8WSA - chains A and D of the 4 polymer chains in the assembly; structure by electron microscopy, 3.10 A resolution.

# Chain A
Molecule: Toll-like receptor 4
Source organism: Mus musculus
UniProt: Q9QUK6 (TLR4_MOUSE); residues 26-629 here = UniProt positions 26-629
Sequence (604 residues; each row starts with the number of its first residue):
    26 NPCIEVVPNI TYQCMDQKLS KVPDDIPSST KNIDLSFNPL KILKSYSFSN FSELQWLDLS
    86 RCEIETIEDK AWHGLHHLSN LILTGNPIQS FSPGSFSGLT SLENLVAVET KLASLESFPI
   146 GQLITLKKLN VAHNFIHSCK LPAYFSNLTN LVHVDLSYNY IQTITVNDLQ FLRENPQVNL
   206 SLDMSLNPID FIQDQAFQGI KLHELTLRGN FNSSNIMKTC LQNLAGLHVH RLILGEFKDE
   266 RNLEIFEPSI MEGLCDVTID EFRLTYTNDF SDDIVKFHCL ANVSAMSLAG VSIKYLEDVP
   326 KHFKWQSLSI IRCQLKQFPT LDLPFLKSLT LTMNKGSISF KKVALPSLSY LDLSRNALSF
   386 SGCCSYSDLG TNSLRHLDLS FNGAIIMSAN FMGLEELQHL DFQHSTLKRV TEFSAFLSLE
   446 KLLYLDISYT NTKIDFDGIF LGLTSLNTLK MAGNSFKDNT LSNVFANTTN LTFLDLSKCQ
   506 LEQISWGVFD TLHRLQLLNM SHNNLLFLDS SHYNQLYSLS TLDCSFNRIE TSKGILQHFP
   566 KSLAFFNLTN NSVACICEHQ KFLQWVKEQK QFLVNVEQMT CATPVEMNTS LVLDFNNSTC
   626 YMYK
Disordered / not traced: 621-629
Disulfide bonds: Cys28-Cys39, Cys280-Cys304, Cys388-Cys389, Cys580-Cys606
Glycans and other covalent adducts: glycan linked to Asn204, Asn237, Asn524, Asn572
Small-molecule neighbours:
  - (3R)-3-(tetradecanoyloxy)tetradecanoic acid / (3R)-3-(dodecanoyloxy)tetradecanoic acid / (3S)-3-decanoyloxytetradecanoic acid / glucosamine 4-phosphate / X6N, molecule 1: Arg337, Gln339, Lys360
  - (3R)-3-(tetradecanoyloxy)tetradecanoic acid / (3R)-3-(dodecanoyloxy)tetradecanoic acid / (3S)-3-decanoyloxytetradecanoic acid / glucosamine 4-phosphate / X6N, molecule 2: Ser413, Glu437, Phe438
  - N-acetylglucosamine (NAG; 2-acetamido-2-deoxy-beta-D-glucopyranose): Cys280, His303, Asn307

# Chain D
Molecule: Lymphocyte antigen 96
Source organism: Mus musculus
UniProt: Q9JHF9 (LY96_MOUSE); residue numbers follow UniProt; this construct covers 19-160
Sequence (142 residues; row label = number of the first residue in the row):
    19 EKQQWFCNSS DAIISYSYCD HLKFPISISS EPCIRLRGTN GFVHVEFIPR GNLKYLYFNL
    79 FISVNSIELP KRKEVLCHGH DDDYSFCRAL KGETVNTSIP FSFEGILFPK GHYRCVAEAI
   139 AGDTEEKLFC LNFTIIHRRD VN
Disordered / not traced: 19-20, 157-160
Disulfide bonds: Cys25-Cys51, Cys37-Cys148, Cys95-Cys105
Glycans and other covalent adducts: N-acetylglucosamine (NAG) linked to Asn114, Asn150
Small-molecule neighbours: (3R)-3-(tetradecanoyloxy)tetradecanoic acid / (3R)-3-(dodecanoyloxy)tetradecanoic acid / (3S)-3-decanoyloxytetradecanoic acid / glucosamine 4-phosphate / X6N: Trp23, Ile32, Ile46, Ser48, Ile52, Val63, Phe65, Phe76, Leu78, Arg90, Leu94, Tyr102, Phe104, Thr115, Ile117, Phe119, Phe121, Glu122, Ile124, Phe126, Tyr131, Phe151, Ile153

# Chain A / chain D interface
Residue-residue contacts (9):
  Asn415(A) - Leu125(D)  hydrogen bond (side chain-backbone)
  Glu437(A) - Arg90(D)  salt bridge
  Leu442(A) - Leu125(D)
  Leu442(A) - Pro127(D)  hydrophobic
  Ser443(A) - Leu125(D)
  Phe461(A) - Val82(D)  hydrophobic
  Phe461(A) - Ile85(D)  hydrophobic
  Phe461(A) - Glu86(D)
  Asp462(A) - Ile85(D)
Interface residues without a listed pair, chain A (9 interface residues in all): Met417, Ser439, Asp460
Interface residues without a listed pair, chain D (10 interface residues in all): Leu87, Pro88, Gly123, Ile124

# In short
9 residues of chain A face 10 of chain D across their interface, with 1 hydrogen bond and 1 salt bridge. Polar
contacts include Glu437(A)-Arg90(D) and Asn415(A)-Leu125(D).
Chain A is Toll-like receptor 4 and chain D is Lymphocyte antigen 96, both from Mus musculus; the structure,
Cryo-EM Structure of Mouse TLR4/MD-2/DLAM5 Complex, was determined by electron microscopy (same publication as
9J03, 8WRY, 8WTA, 8WQT and 8WO1).
